PDB entry 9JVP | electron microscopy, 2.15 A resolution | chains T and S of the 21 polymer chains in the assembly

== Chain T (and S) ==
Protein: ATP-dependent Clp protease proteolytic subunit 1
Organism: Mycobacterium tuberculosis H37Rv
Notes: EC 3.4.21.92; chain S of this document is another copy of the same molecule, construct and numbering; everything in this record applies to it too
UniProtKB: P9WPC5 (CLPP1_MYCTU); residues 15-192 here = UniProt positions 15-192
Sequence (178 residues; row label = number of the first residue in the row):
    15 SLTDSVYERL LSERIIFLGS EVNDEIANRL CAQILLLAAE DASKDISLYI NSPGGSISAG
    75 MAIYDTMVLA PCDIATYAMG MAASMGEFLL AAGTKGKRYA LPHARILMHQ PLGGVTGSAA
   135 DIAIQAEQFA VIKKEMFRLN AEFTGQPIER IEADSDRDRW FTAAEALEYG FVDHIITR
Small-molecule neighbours: bortezomib (BO2; N-[(1R)-1-(dihydroxyboryl)-3-methylbutyl]-N-(pyrazin-2-ylcarbonyl)-L-phenylalaninamide): Gly68, Gly69, Ser70, Ile71, Ser98, Met99, Glu101, His123, Gln124, Pro125, Leu126, Gly127, Phe143, Ile146, Met150

== Chain T / chain S interface ==
Pairs across the interface - 60 pairs, chain T then chain S:
  Ser15(T) - Asp18(S)
  Leu16(T) - Asp18(S)
  Leu16(T) - Tyr21(S)  hydrophobic
  Leu16(T) - Glu22(S)
  Leu16(T) - Arg43(S)
  Leu16(T) - Gln47(S)
  Thr17(T) - Arg43(S)  hydrogen bond
  Val20(T) - Leu25(S)  hydrophobic
  Val20(T) - Ala46(S)
  Val20(T) - Gln47(S)
  Val20(T) - Leu50(S)  hydrophobic
  Tyr21(T) - Asn42(S)
  Tyr21(T) - Arg43(S)
  Tyr21(T) - Ala46(S)  hydrophobic
  Arg23(T) - Leu50(S)
  Arg23(T) - Glu54(S)  salt bridge
  Leu24(T) - Ala46(S)
  Leu24(T) - Leu50(S)  hydrophobic
  Glu27(T) - Ala53(S)
  Phe31(T) - Asn42(S)
  Phe31(T) - Ala46(S)  hydrophobic
  Phe31(T) - Leu49(S)  hydrophobic
  Gly33(T) - Asp38(S)
  Gly33(T) - Asn42(S)  hydrogen bond (backbone-side chain)
  Tyr63(T) - Leu49(S)  hydrophobic
  Asn65(T) - Asp38(S)
  Asn65(T) - Asn42(S)  hydrogen bond
  Asn65(T) - Ala76(S)
  Met93(T) - Asn42(S)
  Met93(T) - Cys45(S)  hydrophobic
  Met93(T) - Ala76(S)
  Met93(T) - Thr80(S)
  Gly94(T) - Ser72(S)
  Gly94(T) - Ala76(S)
  Met95(T) - Ser72(S)
  Leu115(T) - Asp79(S)
  Leu115(T) - Leu83(S)  hydrophobic
  Pro116(T) - Asp79(S)
  Pro116(T) - Leu83(S)
  His117(T) - Met75(S)
  His117(T) - Tyr78(S)
  His117(T) - Asp79(S)  hydrogen bond (backbone-side chain)
  His117(T) - Glu149(S)  salt bridge
  His117(T) - Arg152(S)
  His117(T) - Leu153(S)
  Ala118(T) - Asp79(S)  hydrogen bond (backbone-side chain)
  Arg119(T) - Ile71(S)
  Arg119(T) - Ser72(S)
  Arg119(T) - Met75(S)
  Arg119(T) - Gln142(S)
  Arg119(T) - Ile146(S)
  Arg171(T) - Ser132(S)  hydrogen bond
  Arg171(T) - Ala134(S)
  Arg171(T) - Asp135(S)  salt bridge
  Arg171(T) - Ile138(S)
  Asp172(T) - Ile138(S)
  Trp174(T) - Gln142(S)
  Ile190(T) - Leu83(S)
  Thr191(T) - Leu83(S)
  Arg192(T) - Leu83(S)  hydrogen bond (side chain-backbone)
Other interface residues (no listed pair), chain T (29 interface residues in all): Ser19, Ile29, Pro67
Other interface residues (no listed pair), chain S (34 interface residues in all): Ala41, Ala73, Val82

== Summary ==
29 residues of chain T and 34 residues of chain S are in contact; the contacts include 7 hydrogen bonds and 3
salt bridges. Polar pairs include Arg23(T)-Glu54(S), His117(T)-Glu149(S) and Arg171(T)-Asp135(S). Ligands of
chain T: bortezomib.
Both chains are ATP-dependent Clp protease proteolytic subunit 1 (Mycobacterium tuberculosis H37Rv). Entry
9JVP (CryoEM structure of M. tuberculosis ClpC1P1P2 complex bound to bortezomib, conformation 3) was
determined by electron microscopy.
